PDB entry 4OGQ | X-ray diffraction, 2.50 A resolution | chains B and G of the 8 polymer chains in the assembly

Chain B:
Name: Cytochrome b6-f complex subunit 4
From: Nostoc sp
UniProtKB: Q93SX1 (PETD_NOSS1); residue numbers follow UniProt; this construct covers 1-160
Chain sequence (160 residues; each row starts with the number of its first residue):
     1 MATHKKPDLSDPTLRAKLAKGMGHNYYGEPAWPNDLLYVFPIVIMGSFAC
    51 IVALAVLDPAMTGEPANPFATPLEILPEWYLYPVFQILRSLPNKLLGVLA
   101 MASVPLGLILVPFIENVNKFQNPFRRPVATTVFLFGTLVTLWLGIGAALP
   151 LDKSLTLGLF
Unresolved in the structure: 1
Ligand contacts:
  - 2WA ((1S,8E)-1-{[(2S)-1-hydroxy-3-{[(1S)-1-hydroxypentadecyl]oxy}propan-2-yl]oxy}heptadec-8-en-1-ol): W79, Y82, P83, T137, T140, L141, G144, I145, A148, L149
  - 3WM ((1S,8E,1'R,8'Z)-1,1'-{[(2S)-3-hydroxypropane-1,2-diyl]bis(oxy)}bisoctadec-8-en-1-ol): S47, C50, I51
  - phosphatidic acid (7PH; (1R)-2-(dodecanoyloxy)-1-[(phosphonooxy)methyl]ethyl tetradecanoate), molecule 1: F48, V52, V56
  - phosphatidic acid (7PH), molecule 2: I109, L110, F113
  - phosphatidic acid (7PH), molecule 3: P123, F124, P127, T130, T131, L134, F135, L138, L141
  - Octadecane (8K6): L36, F40, P41, I44, M45, F48
  - beta-carotene (BCR): V43, G46, S47
  - chlorophyll a (CLA): Y80, L81, P83, V84, I87, M101, A102, V104, P105, L106, L108, I109, V111, A129, V132, F133, F135, G136, V139, T140, L143
  - heme c (HEC): N25, V39, F40, V43, I44
  - dioleoyl-phosphatidylcholine (OPC; (7R,17E)-4-hydroxy-N,N,N,7-tetramethyl-7-[(8E)-octadec-8-enoyloxy]-10-oxo-3,5,9-trioxa-4-phosphaheptacos-17-en-1-aminium 4-oxide): I87, A100, S103, V104, G107, L108, V111, I114, E115, V117, N118, F120, R125, R126, P127, V128, A129, V132, L143

Chain G:
Name: Cytochrome b6-f complex subunit 5
From: Nostoc sp
UniProtKB: P58246 (PETG_NOSS1); residues 1-37 here = UniProt positions 1-37
Chain sequence (37 residues; numbered 1 to 37; the number before each row is that of its first residue):
     1 MVEPLLSGIVLGLIVVTLAGLFYAAYKQYKRPNELGG
Ligand contacts:
  - 2WA ((1S,8E)-1-{[(2S)-1-hydroxy-3-{[(1S)-1-hydroxypentadecyl]oxy}propan-2-yl]oxy}heptadec-8-en-1-ol): V2, S7, V10, L11, I14, V15
  - 3WM ((1S,8E,1'R,8'Z)-1,1'-{[(2S)-3-hydroxypropane-1,2-diyl]bis(oxy)}bisoctadec-8-en-1-ol): L5, I9, L13
  - phosphatidic acid (7PH; (1R)-2-(dodecanoyloxy)-1-[(phosphonooxy)methyl]ethyl tetradecanoate): V15, L18, A19, F22
  - beta-carotene (BCR): L13, V16, T17, A19, G20, Y23, Y26

Interface between chain B and chain G:
Contacting residue pairs (24):
  P7(B) - E34(G)
  Y27(B) - L35(G)
  D58(B) - L5(G)
  M61(B) - M1(G)  hydrophobic
  L76(B) - M1(G)
  L76(B) - V2(G)  hydrophobic
  W79(B) - L6(G)
  W79(B) - V10(G)  hydrophobic
  Y82(B) - M1(G)
  Y82(B) - V2(G)
  Q121(B) - G37(G)
  N122(B) - A25(G)  hydrogen bond (side chain-backbone)
  N122(B) - Y29(G)
  P123(B) - A25(G)
  F124(B) - F22(G)
  F124(B) - A25(G)
  F124(B) - Y26(G)
  F124(B) - Y29(G)  hydrophobic
  R125(B) - Y29(G)
  T130(B) - F22(G)
  F133(B) - L18(G)  hydrophobic
  L134(B) - F22(G)  hydrophobic
  L141(B) - L11(G)  hydrophobic
  A148(B) - V2(G)  hydrophobic
Other interface residues (no listed pair), chain B (21 interface residues in all): L9, L18, L54, T137
Other interface residues (no listed pair), chain G (16 interface residues in all): I9, Q28

Summary:
21 residues of chain B face 16 of chain G across their interface, with 1 hydrogen bond. The hydrogen-bonded
pair is N122(B)-A25(G). One phosphatidic acid molecule, one compound 3WM molecule and one compound 2WA
molecule are bound between chain B and chain G.
Here chain B is Cytochrome b6-f complex subunit 4 and chain G is Cytochrome b6-f complex subunit 5, both from
Nostoc sp. Entry 4OGQ (Internal Lipid Architecture of the Hetero-Oligomeric Cytochrome b6f Complex) was
determined by X-ray diffraction.
